Entry 8Y04 (X-ray diffraction, 3.71 A resolution); this record covers chains A and D of the 4 polymer chains in the assembly.

[Chain A]
Molecule: LbCas12a
Organism: Lachnospiraceae bacterium ND2006
Reference sequence: A0A5S8WF58 (A0A5S8WF58_9FIRM); residue numbers follow UniProt; this construct covers 1-1228
Amino-acid sequence (1228 residues; each row starts with the number of its first residue):
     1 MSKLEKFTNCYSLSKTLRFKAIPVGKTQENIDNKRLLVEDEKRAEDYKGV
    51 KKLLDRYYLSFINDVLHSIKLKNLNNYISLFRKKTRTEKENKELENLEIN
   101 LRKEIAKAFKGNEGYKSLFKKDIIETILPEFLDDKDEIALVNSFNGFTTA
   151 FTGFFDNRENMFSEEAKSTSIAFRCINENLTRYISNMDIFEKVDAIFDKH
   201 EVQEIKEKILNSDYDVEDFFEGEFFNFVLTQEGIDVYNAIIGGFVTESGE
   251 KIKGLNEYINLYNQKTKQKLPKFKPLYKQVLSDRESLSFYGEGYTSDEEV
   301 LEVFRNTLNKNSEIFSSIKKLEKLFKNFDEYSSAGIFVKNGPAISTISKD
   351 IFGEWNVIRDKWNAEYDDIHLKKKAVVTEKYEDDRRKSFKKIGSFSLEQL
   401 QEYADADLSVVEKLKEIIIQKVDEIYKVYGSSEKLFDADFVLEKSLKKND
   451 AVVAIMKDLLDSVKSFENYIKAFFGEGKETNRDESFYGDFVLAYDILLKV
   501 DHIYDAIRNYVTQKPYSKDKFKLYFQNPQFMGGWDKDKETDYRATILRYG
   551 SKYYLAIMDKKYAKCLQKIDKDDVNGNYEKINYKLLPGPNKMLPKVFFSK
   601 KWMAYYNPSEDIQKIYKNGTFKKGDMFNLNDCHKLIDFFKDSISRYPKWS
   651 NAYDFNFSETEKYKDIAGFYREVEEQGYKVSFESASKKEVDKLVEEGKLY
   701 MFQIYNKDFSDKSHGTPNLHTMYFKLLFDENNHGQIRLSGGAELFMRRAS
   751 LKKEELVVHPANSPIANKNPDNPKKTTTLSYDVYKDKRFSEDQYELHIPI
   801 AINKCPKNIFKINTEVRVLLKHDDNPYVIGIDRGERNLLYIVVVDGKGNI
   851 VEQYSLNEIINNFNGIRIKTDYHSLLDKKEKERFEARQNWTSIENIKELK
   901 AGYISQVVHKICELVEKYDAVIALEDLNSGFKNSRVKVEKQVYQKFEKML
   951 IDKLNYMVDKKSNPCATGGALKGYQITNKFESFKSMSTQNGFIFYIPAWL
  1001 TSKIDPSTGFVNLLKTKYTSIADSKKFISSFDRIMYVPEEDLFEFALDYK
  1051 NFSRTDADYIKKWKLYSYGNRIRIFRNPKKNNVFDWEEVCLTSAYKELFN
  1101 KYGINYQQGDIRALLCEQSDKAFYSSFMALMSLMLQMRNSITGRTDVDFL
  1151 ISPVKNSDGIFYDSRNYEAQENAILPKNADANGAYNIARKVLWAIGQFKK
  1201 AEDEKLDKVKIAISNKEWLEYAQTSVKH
Not modelled in the structure: 284-291, 368-374, 1075-1084, 1228
Bound ions: Mg2+: Thr716 (shared with 1 residue of chain B)

[Chain D]
Molecule: 11-nt DNA strand
Sequence (11 nucleotides; numbered -9 to 1; the number before each row is that of its first residue; numbers below 1 keep their minus sign (DC-9 is residue -9)):
    -9 CGTCCTTTATT

[How chain A and chain D interact]
Contacting residue pairs (28; chain A residue first):
  Lys120(A) - DT-3(D)  phosphate contact
  Lys121(A) - DT-4(D)  phosphate contact
  Lys121(A) - DT-3(D)  hydrogen bond to the phosphate
  Gly146(A) - DC-5(D)  sugar contact
  Gly146(A) - DT-4(D)  phosphate contact
  Phe147(A) - DT-4(D)  phosphate contact
  Thr148(A) - DT-4(D)  hydrogen bond to the phosphate
  Thr149(A) - DC-5(D)  sugar contact
  Thr149(A) - DT-4(D)  hydrogen bond to the phosphate
  Thr149(A) - DT-3(D)  base contact
  Gln529(A) - DT-4(D)  base contact
  Asp541(A) - DC-5(D)  base contact
  Lys560(A) - DC-6(D)  phosphate contact
  Lys560(A) - DC-5(D)  salt bridge to the phosphate
  Lys564(A) - DT-7(D)  salt bridge to the phosphate
  Asn590(A) - DT0(D)  sugar contact
  Asn590(A) - DT1(D)  sugar contact
  Lys591(A) - DA-1(D)  sugar contact
  Lys591(A) - DT0(D)  base contact
  Met592(A) - DA-1(D)  base contact
  Lys595(A) - DT-2(D)  hydrogen bond to the base
  Lys595(A) - DA-1(D)  sugar contact
  Tyr616(A) - DA-1(D)  hydrogen bond to the phosphate
  Tyr616(A) - DT0(D)  hydrogen bond to the phosphate
  Lys622(A) - DT1(D)  phosphate contact
  Ile666(A) - DT1(D)  phosphate contact
  Ala667(A) - DT1(D)  base contact
  Tyr670(A) - DT1(D)  base contact
Other interface residues (no listed pair), chain A (27 interface residues in all): Asp122, Glu125, Gln526, Pro528, Lys538, Ala563, Pro594, Lys623

[Overview]
The interface between chain A and chain D involves 27 residues on one side and 9 on the other; the contacts
include 6 hydrogen bonds and 2 salt bridges. Polar contacts include Lys595(A)-DT-2(D), Lys121(A)-DT-3(D) and
Thr148(A)-DT-4(D).
Here chain A is LbCas12a (Lachnospiraceae bacterium ND2006) and chain D is an 11-nt DNA strand. Entry 8Y04
(Crystal structure of LbCas12a in complex with crRNA and 6nt target DNA) was determined by X-ray diffraction
together with 8Y05, 8Y06, 8Y07, 8Y08, 8Y09, 8Y0A and 3 further entries from the same study.
